Entry 3CM2 (X-ray diffraction, 2.50 A resolution); this record covers chain D.

[Chain D]
Name: Baculoviral IAP repeat-containing protein 4
Organism: Homo sapiens
Notes: EC 6.3.2.-
UniProtKB: P98170 (BIRC4_HUMAN); residues 241-356 here = UniProt positions 241-356
Sequence (130 residues; numbered 227 to 356; the number before each row is that of its first residue):
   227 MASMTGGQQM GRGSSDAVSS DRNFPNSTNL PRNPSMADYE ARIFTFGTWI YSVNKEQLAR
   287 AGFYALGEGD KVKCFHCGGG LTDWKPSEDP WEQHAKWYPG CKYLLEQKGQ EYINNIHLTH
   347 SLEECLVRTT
Unresolved in the structure: 227-253, 356
Sequence notes: expression tag (227-240)
Ion coordination: Zn2+: Cys300, Cys303, His320, Cys327
Residues lining bound ligands: X23 ((3S,6S,7R,9aS)-6-{[(2S)-2-aminobutanoyl]amino}-7-(aminomethyl)-N-(diphenylmethyl)-5-oxooctahydro-1H-pyrrolo[1,2-a]azepine-3-carboxamide): Leu292, Lys297, Val298, Gly306, Leu307, Thr308, Asp309, Trp310, Glu314, Gln319, Trp323, Tyr324

[Overview]
Bound to chain D: compound X23. The Zn2+ site is built by Cys300, Cys303, His320 and Cys327.
Chain D is Baculoviral IAP repeat-containing protein 4 (Homo sapiens); the structure, Crystal Structure of
XIAP BIR3 domain in complex with a Smac-mimetic compound, Smac010, was determined by X-ray diffraction (same
publication as 3CLX).
